PDB entry 6P6J | electron microscopy, 3.40 A resolution | chains A and B

Chain A:
Name: inner membrane ABC-transporter
Source organism: Escherichia coli (strain UTI89 / UPEC)
UniProtKB: Q1RAG2 (Q1RAG2_ECOUT); numbering as in UniProt (aligned over 1-600)
Sequence (600 residues; numbered 1 to 600; the number before each row is that of its first residue):
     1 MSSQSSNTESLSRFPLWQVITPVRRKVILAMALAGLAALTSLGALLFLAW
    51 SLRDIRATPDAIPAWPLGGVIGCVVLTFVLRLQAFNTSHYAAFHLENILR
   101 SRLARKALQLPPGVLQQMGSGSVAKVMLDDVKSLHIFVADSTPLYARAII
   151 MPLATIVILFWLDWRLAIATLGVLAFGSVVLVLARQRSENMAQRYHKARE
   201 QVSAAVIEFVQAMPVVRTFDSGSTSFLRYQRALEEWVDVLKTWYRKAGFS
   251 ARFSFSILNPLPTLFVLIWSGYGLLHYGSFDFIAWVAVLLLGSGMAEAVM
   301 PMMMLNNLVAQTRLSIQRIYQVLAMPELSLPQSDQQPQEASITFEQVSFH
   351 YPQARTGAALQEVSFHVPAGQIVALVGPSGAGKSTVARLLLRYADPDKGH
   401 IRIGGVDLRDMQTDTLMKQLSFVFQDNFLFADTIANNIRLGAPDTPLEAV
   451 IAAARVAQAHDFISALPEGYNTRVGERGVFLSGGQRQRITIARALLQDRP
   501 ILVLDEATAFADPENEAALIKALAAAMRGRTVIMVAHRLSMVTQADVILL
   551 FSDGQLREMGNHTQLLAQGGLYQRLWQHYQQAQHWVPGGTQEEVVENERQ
Not modelled in the structure: 1-16, 588-600
Ligand contacts: yersiniabactin (O34): Leu181, Ala184, Ser188, Trp243, Tyr244, Ala247, Ala251, Ser254, Phe255, Asn307
From the paper describing this entry:
  - binding site for yersiniabactin: Trp243, Tyr244, Phe255
  - mutagenesis - F255A, N307A: unchanged binding to yersiniabactin
  - mutagenesis - R185A, W243A, Y244A: decreased binding to yersiniabactin

Chain B:
Name: ABC transporter protein
Source organism: Escherichia coli (strain UTI89 / UPEC)
UniProtKB: Q1RAG3 (Q1RAG3_ECOUT); residues 1-600 here correspond to UniProt positions 10-609 (UniProt number = residue number + 9)
Sequence (600 residues; each row starts with the number of its first residue):
     1 MKDNNPADNLAWRVIWRQLISSVGSQARMLRRSMLALLLAAFMQGIAFAC
    51 LYPIIDALLRGDAPQLLNWAMAFSVAAIVTLVLRWYGLGFEYRGHLAQAT
   101 HELRLRLGEQLRRVPLEKLQRGRAGEMNALLLGSVDENLNYVIAIANILL
   151 LTIVTPLTASLATLWIDWRLGLVMLLIFPLLVPFYYWRRPAMRRQMQTLG
   201 EAHQRLSGDIVEFAQGMMVLRTCGSDADKSRALLAHFNALENLQTRTHRQ
   251 GAGATMLIASVVELGLQVVVLSGIVWVVTGTLNLAFLIAAVAMIMRFAEP
   301 MAMFISYTSVVELIASALQRIEQFMAIAPLPVAEQSEMPERYDIRFDNVS
   351 YRYEEGDGHALNHVSLTFPAASMSALVGASGAGKTTVTKLLMRYADPQQG
   401 QISIGGVDIRRLTPEQLNSLISVVFQDVWLFDDTLLANIRIARPQATRQE
   451 VEEAARAAQCLEFISRLPQGWLTPMGEMGGQLSGGERQRISIARALLKNA
   501 PVVILDEPTAALDIESELAVQKAIDNLVHNRTVIIIAHRLSTIAGAGNIL
   551 VMEEGQVVEQGTHAQLLSHHGRYQALWQAQMAARVWRDDGGSASGEWVHE
Not modelled in the structure: 1-10, 580-600
Ligand contacts: yersiniabactin (O34): Glu91, Tyr92, Asn140, Tyr141
From the paper describing this entry:
  - binding site for yersiniabactin: Tyr92, Tyr141
  - mutagenesis - Y92A, Y141A: decreased binding to yersiniabactin

How chain A and chain B interact:
Contacting residue pairs (191):
  Ser41(A) - Glu263(B)  hydrogen bond
  Leu45(A) - Met295(B)  hydrophobic
  Leu48(A) - Val270(B)  hydrophobic
  Leu48(A) - Val291(B)  hydrophobic
  Ser51(A) - Ile274(B)
  Leu52(A) - Ile288(B)  hydrophobic
  Ile55(A) - Ile274(B)  hydrophobic
  Ile55(A) - Val277(B)  hydrophobic
  Ile55(A) - Val278(B)  hydrophobic
  Asp60(A) - Val278(B)
  Ala61(A) - Val278(B)
  Ile62(A) - Val278(B)
  Leu67(A) - Leu271(B)  hydrophobic
  Leu67(A) - Ile274(B)  hydrophobic
  Val70(A) - Gln267(B)
  Val74(A) - Leu264(B)  hydrophobic
  Val74(A) - Gln267(B)
  Phe78(A) - Met256(B)  hydrophobic
  Phe78(A) - Leu257(B)  hydrophobic
  Arg81(A) - Met256(B)
  Arg81(A) - Ser260(B)  hydrogen bond
  Leu82(A) - Ala252(B)
  Leu82(A) - Met256(B)  hydrophobic
  Phe85(A) - His248(B)
  Phe85(A) - Met256(B)  hydrophobic
  Asn86(A) - His248(B)
  Asn86(A) - Ala252(B)
  His89(A) - His248(B)
  Tyr90(A) - Thr245(B)
  Tyr90(A) - Arg249(B)  hydrogen bond
  Phe93(A) - Glu241(B)
  Phe93(A) - Gln244(B)
  Phe93(A) - Thr245(B)
  His94(A) - Glu241(B)  hydrogen bond (backbone-side chain)
  Glu96(A) - Leu240(B)
  Glu96(A) - Gln244(B)
  Asn97(A) - Phe237(B)
  Asn97(A) - Asn238(B)  hydrogen bond
  Asn97(A) - Glu241(B)
  Arg100(A) - His203(B)
  Arg100(A) - Leu206(B)
  Arg100(A) - Phe237(B)
  Arg100(A) - Leu240(B)
  Ser101(A) - Leu234(B)
  Arg105(A) - Leu234(B)
  Ala107(A) - Met217(B)
  Leu108(A) - Met217(B)  hydrophobic
  Leu108(A) - Asp226(B)
  Leu110(A) - Arg221(B)
  Pro112(A) - Arg221(B)
  Leu115(A) - Met217(B)  hydrophobic
  Gln116(A) - Gln215(B)
  Val123(A) - Ala214(B)  hydrophobic
  Ala124(A) - Ile210(B)  hydrophobic
  Ala124(A) - Val211(B)  hydrophobic
  Met127(A) - Ile210(B)  hydrophobic
  Leu128(A) - His203(B)
  Leu128(A) - Ser207(B)
  Lys132(A) - His203(B)
  Arg199(A) - Glu137(B)  salt bridge
  Val206(A) - Leu130(B)
  Ile207(A) - Leu130(B)  hydrophobic
  Glu208(A) - Phe431(B)
  Val210(A) - Leu130(B)  hydrophobic
  Ala212(A) - Trp429(B)
  Met213(A) - Leu111(B)
  Met213(A) - Leu119(B)  hydrophobic
  Pro214(A) - Gln120(B)
  Val215(A) - Phe425(B)  hydrophobic
  Val215(A) - Trp429(B)  hydrophobic
  Val216(A) - Trp429(B)  hydrophobic
  Arg217(A) - Leu111(B)  hydrogen bond (side chain-backbone)
  Arg217(A) - Arg112(B)
  Arg217(A) - Val114(B)  hydrogen bond (side chain-backbone)
  Arg217(A) - Leu116(B)
  Arg217(A) - Asn418(B)
  Thr218(A) - Met392(B)  hydrogen bond
  Thr218(A) - Asn418(B)
  Thr218(A) - Val423(B)
  Phe219(A) - Val423(B)
  Phe219(A) - Ala442(B)
  Phe219(A) - Arg494(B)
  Phe219(A) - Lys498(B)
  Asp220(A) - Ile441(B)
  Asp220(A) - Ala442(B)
  Ser221(A) - Arg112(B)
  Ser221(A) - Glu415(B)
  Thr224(A) - Ile441(B)
  Phe226(A) - Gly108(B)
  Phe226(A) - Glu109(B)
  Phe226(A) - Arg112(B)
  Tyr229(A) - Arg104(B)
  Leu233(A) - Arg104(B)
  Leu233(A) - Leu105(B)  hydrophobic
  Trp236(A) - Arg104(B)
  Val237(A) - His101(B)
  Leu240(A) - Ala97(B)  hydrophobic
  Lys241(A) - Gln98(B)
  Tyr244(A) - Glu91(B)  hydrogen bond
  Tyr244(A) - Tyr92(B)
  Tyr244(A) - Asn140(B)
  Gly248(A) - Tyr92(B)
  Arg252(A) - Trp85(B)
  Arg252(A) - Gly89(B)
  Arg252(A) - Tyr92(B)
  Phe255(A) - Tyr92(B)
  Ser256(A) - Leu81(B)
  Asn259(A) - Arg84(B)
  Pro260(A) - Arg296(B)
  Leu261(A) - Phe73(B)  hydrophobic
  Leu261(A) - Ala77(B)  hydrophobic
  Leu261(A) - Thr80(B)
  Leu264(A) - Phe48(B)  hydrophobic
  Leu264(A) - Leu51(B)  hydrophobic
  Leu264(A) - Phe73(B)  hydrophobic
  Phe265(A) - Phe73(B)  hydrophobic
  Phe265(A) - Ser74(B)
  Ile268(A) - Leu51(B)  hydrophobic
  Ile268(A) - Ile54(B)  hydrophobic
  Ile268(A) - Ala70(B)  hydrophobic
  Trp269(A) - Leu67(B)  hydrophobic
  Trp269(A) - Ala70(B)
  Tyr272(A) - Ala63(B)
  Tyr272(A) - Leu66(B)  hydrophobic
  Tyr272(A) - Leu67(B)
  Leu275(A) - Leu58(B)  hydrophobic
  Leu275(A) - Gly61(B)
  Leu275(A) - Ala63(B)  hydrophobic
  Phe280(A) - Leu58(B)  hydrophobic
  Phe282(A) - Ile55(B)  hydrophobic
  Phe282(A) - Leu58(B)
  Phe282(A) - Leu59(B)  hydrophobic
  Phe282(A) - Ile288(B)  hydrophobic
  Trp285(A) - Ile55(B)  hydrophobic
  Trp285(A) - Leu58(B)  hydrophobic
  Val286(A) - Ile288(B)  hydrophobic
  Leu289(A) - Ile55(B)  hydrophobic
  Leu289(A) - Ala292(B)  hydrophobic
  Leu289(A) - Arg296(B)  hydrogen bond (backbone-side chain)
  Leu290(A) - Val291(B)  hydrophobic
  Leu290(A) - Ala292(B)  hydrophobic
  Leu290(A) - Met295(B)
  Gly292(A) - Arg296(B)
  Ser293(A) - Met295(B)  hydrogen bond
  Ser293(A) - Arg296(B)
  Ala296(A) - Glu299(B)
  Glu297(A) - Glu299(B)
  Met300(A) - Glu299(B)
  Met300(A) - Met303(B)  hydrophobic
  Met304(A) - Ser306(B)
  Pro378(A) - Leu512(B)
  Pro378(A) - Ile514(B)  hydrophobic
  Leu391(A) - Met218(B)
  Arg392(A) - Arg221(B)  hydrogen bond (backbone-side chain)
  Tyr393(A) - Met218(B)  hydrophobic
  Met417(A) - Arg221(B)
  Met417(A) - Thr222(B)
  Phe422(A) - Met218(B)  hydrophobic
  Phe422(A) - Val219(B)  hydrophobic
  Phe422(A) - Thr222(B)
  Phe428(A) - Glu212(B)
  Phe428(A) - Gln215(B)
  Phe428(A) - Gly216(B)
  Phe430(A) - Glu212(B)
  Phe430(A) - Gly216(B)
  Phe430(A) - Val219(B)  hydrophobic
  Ala431(A) - Glu212(B)  hydrogen bond (backbone-side chain)
  Leu440(A) - Cys223(B)  hydrophobic
  Leu440(A) - Ser225(B)
  Gly441(A) - Cys223(B)
  Arg477(A) - Gln204(B)
  Arg493(A) - Val219(B)
  Arg499(A) - Thr222(B)  hydrogen bond (side chain-backbone)
  Arg499(A) - Cys223(B)
  Pro513(A) - Gln574(B)
  Pro513(A) - Gln578(B)
  Glu514(A) - Gln574(B)
  Glu516(A) - Gln578(B)
  Leu575(A) - Asp513(B)
  His578(A) - Ile514(B)
  His578(A) - Leu518(B)
  Tyr579(A) - Asp513(B)
  Gln581(A) - Leu518(B)
  Ala582(A) - Glu517(B)
  Ala582(A) - Leu518(B)  hydrophobic
  Gln583(A) - Ser541(B)
  Trp585(A) - Met373(B)  hydrophobic
  Trp585(A) - Gln521(B)  hydrogen bond
  Trp585(A) - Asp525(B)
  Trp585(A) - Thr542(B)
  Val586(A) - Asp525(B)
Other interface residues (no listed pair), chain A (131 interface residues in all): Arg56, Pro63, Thr77, Ala104, Gly119, Tyr195, Arg228, Gln230, Arg245, Ala251, Leu258, Gly377, Ser379, Gly380, Ala511, Asp512, Ala517, His537, Leu539, Pro587
Other interface residues (no listed pair), chain B (132 interface residues in all): Gln44, Ala47, Arg60, Met71, Leu88, Gly94, Thr100, Glu126, Gly133, Ser134, Leu220, Ser230, Ala285, Ala298, Ala302, Tyr307, Ala379, Ile421, Pro444, Ser491, Ala495, Glu515, His538, Arg539, Ala579
The authors on this interface:
  - interface residues, chain A: Leu571(A)
  - interface residues, chain B: Gly571(B)

In short:
Chain A and chain B form an interface of 131 and 132 residues respectively, with 15 hydrogen bonds and 1 salt
bridge. Among the polar pairs are Arg199(A)-Glu137(B), Ser41(A)-Glu263(B) and Arg81(A)-Ser260(B). From the
paper: a binding site for yersiniabactin at Trp243(A), Tyr244(A) and Tyr92(B) among others; R185A, W243A and
Y244A of chain A reduce binding to yersiniabactin; 7 substitutions were tested in all.
Chain A is inner membrane ABC-transporter and chain B is ABC transporter protein, both from Escherichia coli
(strain UTI89 / UPEC); the structure, Structure of YbtPQ importer with substrate Ybt-Fe bound, was determined
by electron microscopy, deposited together with 6P6I.
